PDB entry 4EWW | X-ray diffraction, 2.30 A resolution | chains B and D of the 4 polymer chains in the assembly

Chain B (and D):
Molecule: Insulin B chain
Source organism: Homo sapiens
Notes: chain D of this document is another copy of the same molecule, construct and numbering; everything in this record applies to it too
Reference sequence: P01308 (INS_HUMAN); residues 1-30 here correspond to UniProt positions 25-54 (UniProt number = residue number + 24)
Chain sequence (30 residues; row label = number of the first residue in the row):
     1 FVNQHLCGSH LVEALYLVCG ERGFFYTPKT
Bound ions: Zn2+ near H10 (its only coordinating residue here)

Chain B / chain D interface:
Contacting residue pairs (32; chain B residue first):
  G8(B) - Y16(D)
  S9(B) - E13(D)
  S9(B) - Y16(D)
  V12(B) - V12(D)  hydrophobic
  V12(B) - Y16(D)  hydrophobic
  V12(B) - F24(D)  hydrophobic
  E13(B) - S9(D)
  E13(B) - E13(D)
  Y16(B) - G8(D)
  Y16(B) - S9(D)
  Y16(B) - V12(D)  hydrophobic
  Y16(B) - Y26(D)
  G20(B) - Y26(D)
  G20(B) - P28(D)
  E21(B) - P28(D)
  E21(B) - T30(D)
  G23(B) - Y26(D)
  G23(B) - P28(D)
  F24(B) - V12(D)  hydrophobic
  F24(B) - F24(D)  hydrophobic
  F24(B) - F25(D)
  F24(B) - Y26(D)  hydrogen bond (backbone-backbone)
  F25(B) - F24(D)
  F25(B) - F25(D)  hydrophobic
  Y26(B) - Y16(D)  hydrophobic
  Y26(B) - R22(D)
  Y26(B) - G23(D)
  Y26(B) - F24(D)  hydrogen bond (backbone-backbone)
  P28(B) - G20(D)
  P28(B) - E21(D)
  P28(B) - G23(D)
  K29(B) - E21(D)
Also at the interface, not in a pair above, chain B (14 interface residues in all): T27

Summary:
The chain B/chain D interface involves 14 residues from each chain, with 2 hydrogen bonds. The hydrogen-bonded
pair F24(B)-Y26(D) is a backbone contact.
Both chains are Insulin B chain (Homo sapiens). Entry 4EWW (Human Insulin) was determined by X-ray
diffraction, deposited together with 4EWX, 4EWZ, 4EX0, 4EX1, 4EXX, 4EY1 and 17 further entries.
